Entry 1HF6 (X-ray diffraction, 1.15 A resolution); this record covers chain A.

[Chain A]
Molecule: Endoglucanase B
From: Bacillus agaradhaerens
Notes: EC 3.2.1.4; fragment: catalytic core domain only
UniProtKB: O85465 (GUN5_BACAG); residues 1-303 here correspond to UniProt positions 27-329 (UniProt number = residue number + 26)
Chain sequence (303 residues; each row starts with the number of its first residue):
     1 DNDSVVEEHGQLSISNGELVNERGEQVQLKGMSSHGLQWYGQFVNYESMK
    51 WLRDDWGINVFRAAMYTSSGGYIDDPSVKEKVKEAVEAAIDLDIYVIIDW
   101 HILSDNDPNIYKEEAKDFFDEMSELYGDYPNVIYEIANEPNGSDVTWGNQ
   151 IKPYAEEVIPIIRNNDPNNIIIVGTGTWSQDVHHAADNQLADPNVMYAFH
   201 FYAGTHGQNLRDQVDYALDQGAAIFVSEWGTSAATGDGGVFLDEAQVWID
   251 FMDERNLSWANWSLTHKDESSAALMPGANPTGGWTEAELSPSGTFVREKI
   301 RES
Unresolved in the structure: 1-3
Curated features (UniProtKB/Swiss-Prot):
  - active site: E139 (Proton donor), E228 (Nucleophile)
  - binding site (substrate): H35, W39, Y40, Y66, H101, Y202, A234, T235, W262, K267 to E269

[Overview]
From UniProt: active-site residues E139 and E228 and 12 substrate-binding residues.
Chain A is Endoglucanase B (Bacillus agaradhaerens); the structure, Endoglucanase CEL5A from bacillus
agaradhaerens in the orthorhombic crystal form in complex with cellotriose, was determined by X-ray
diffraction, deposited together with 1H2J and 1H11.
